Entry 1ZDU (X-ray diffraction, 2.50 A resolution); this record covers chains A and Q of the 3 polymer chains in the assembly.

== Chain A ==
Protein: Orphan nuclear receptor NR5A2
Organism: Homo sapiens
Reference sequence: O00482 (NR5A2_HUMAN); residues 251-495 here correspond to UniProt positions 297-541 (UniProt number = residue number + 46)
Chain sequence (245 residues; each row starts with the number of its first residue):
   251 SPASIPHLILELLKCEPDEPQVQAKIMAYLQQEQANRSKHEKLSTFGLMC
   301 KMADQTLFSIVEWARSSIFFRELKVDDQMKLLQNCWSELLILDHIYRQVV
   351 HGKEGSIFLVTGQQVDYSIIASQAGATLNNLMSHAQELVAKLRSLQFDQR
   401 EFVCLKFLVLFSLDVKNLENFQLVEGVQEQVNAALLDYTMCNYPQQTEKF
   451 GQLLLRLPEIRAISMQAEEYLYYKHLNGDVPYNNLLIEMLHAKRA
Disordered / not traced: 251-252, 285-291, 493-495
Small-molecule neighbours: phosphatidylglycerol-phosphoglycerol (P3A): T295, F296, M299, C300, A303, L340, I341, H344, I357, L359, V365, I369, I370, Q373, A374, G375, A376, T377, L378, L381, M382, A385, A467, Y470, L471, Y473, K474
Swiss-Prot annotation at these positions:
  - region: Y482 to K493 (AF-2)
  - binding site (a phospholipid derivative): G375 to L378, Y470, K474
From the paper describing this entry:
  - binding site for phosphatidylglycerol-phosphoglycerol: T295, G375, T377, L378, Y470, K474
  - mutagenesis - Y470F/K474A: decreased binding to phospholipid
  - mutagenesis - A303F, A303M, L378F, A467F, A467M, Y470F/K474A: decreased signaling

== Chain Q ==
Protein: Nuclear receptor coactivator 2
Reference sequence: Q15596 (NCOA2_HUMAN); residue numbers follow UniProt; this construct covers 741-751
Chain sequence (11 residues; numbered 741 to 751; the number before each row is that of its first residue):
   741 ENALLRYLLDK
Disordered / not traced: 741

== Chain A / chain Q interface ==
Contacting residue pairs (15; chain A residue first):
  M277(A) with L745(Q), hydrophobic; L749(Q), hydrophobic
  L280(A) with L745(Q)
  Q281(A) with L749(Q)
  Q284(A) with N742(Q)
  T295(A) with L744(Q)
  L298(A) with L744(Q), hydrophobic
  M299(A) with L744(Q), hydrophobic
  L359(A) with L748(Q), hydrophobic
  Q363(A) with L748(Q)
  Q364(A) with Y747(Q)
  V365(A) with Y747(Q); L748(Q), hydrophobic
  D366(A) with Y747(Q)
  I369(A) with Y747(Q)
Also at the interface, not in a pair above, chain A (16 interface residues in all): K292, L293, M302
Also at the interface, not in a pair above, chain Q (7 interface residues in all): K751
From the paper, about this interface:
  - interface residues, chain A: D366(A)

== Summary ==
Chain A and chain Q form an interface of 16 and 7 residues respectively. Ligands of chain A:
phosphatidylglycerol-phosphoglycerol. The paper reports a binding site for
phosphatidylglycerol-phosphoglycerol at T295(A), G375(A) and T377(A) among others; A303F, A303M and L378F of
chain A, among others, reduce signaling; 6 substitutions were tested in all.
Chain A is Orphan nuclear receptor NR5A2 (Homo sapiens) and chain Q is Nuclear receptor coactivator 2; the
structure, The Crystal Structure of Human Liver Receptor Homologue-1, was determined by X-ray diffraction,
deposited together with 1ZDT.
